PDB entry 9F61 | electron microscopy, 2.55 A resolution | chains 3A and 3I of the 12 polymer chains in the assembly

Chain 3A:
Name: Cytochrome c oxidase subunit 1
From: Chlamydomonas reinhardtii
Notes: EC 7.1.1.9
UniProt: P08681 (COX1_CHLRE); numbering as in UniProt (aligned over 1-505)
Chain sequence (505 residues; row label = number of the first residue in the row):
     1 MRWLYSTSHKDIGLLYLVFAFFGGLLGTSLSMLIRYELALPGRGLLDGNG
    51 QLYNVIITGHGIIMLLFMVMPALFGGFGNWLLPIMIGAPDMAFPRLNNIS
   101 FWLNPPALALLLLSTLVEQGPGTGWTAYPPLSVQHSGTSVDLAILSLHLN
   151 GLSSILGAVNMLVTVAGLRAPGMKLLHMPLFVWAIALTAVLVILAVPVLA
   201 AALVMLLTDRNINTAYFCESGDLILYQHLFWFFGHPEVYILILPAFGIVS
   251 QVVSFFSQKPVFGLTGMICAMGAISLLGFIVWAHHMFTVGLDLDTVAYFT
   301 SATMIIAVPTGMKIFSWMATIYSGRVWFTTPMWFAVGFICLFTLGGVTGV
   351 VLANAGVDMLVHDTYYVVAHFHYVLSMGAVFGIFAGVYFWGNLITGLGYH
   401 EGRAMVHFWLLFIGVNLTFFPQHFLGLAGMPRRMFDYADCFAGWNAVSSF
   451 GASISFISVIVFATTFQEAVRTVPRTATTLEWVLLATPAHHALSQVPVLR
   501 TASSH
Unresolved in the structure: 505
Bound ions: Cu ion: His235, His284, His285; Mg2+: Asp363 (shared with 1 residue of chain 3C); heme a Fe site 1 near His370 (its only coordinating residue here); heme a Fe site 2 near His372 (its only coordinating residue here)
Residues lining bound ligands:
  - heme a (HEA), molecule 1: Leu17, Ala20, Phe21, Gly24, Thr28, Ser31, Ile34, Arg35, Tyr53, Ile57, Thr58, His60, Gly61, Met64, Leu65, Met68, Val69, Ala72, Gly124, Trp125, Tyr365, Val368, Phe371, His372, Leu375, Ser376, Val380, Ile383, Phe384, Val387, Leu411, Val415, Thr418, Phe419, Gln422, Arg432, Arg433, Met434, Ala452, Val459, Phe462
  - heme a (HEA), molecule 2: Trp125, Trp231, Val238, Tyr239, Ile242, His284, His285, Thr303, Ile306, Ala307, Thr310, Gly311, Ile314, Phe342, Thr343, Gly346, Val347, Gly349, Val350, Leu352, Ala353, Asp358, His362, Val367, His370, Phe371, Val374, Leu375, Arg432
  - phosphatidylcholine (PC7; (7S)-4-hydroxy-N,N,N-trimethyl-9-oxo-7-[(palmitoyloxy)methyl]-3,5,8-trioxa-4-phosphahexacosan-1-aminium 4-oxide): His228, Trp282, Leu291, Asp292, Thr295, Phe299
  - phosphatidylglycerol (PGT; (1S)-2-{[{[(2R)-2,3-dihydroxypropyl]oxy}(hydroxy)phosphoryl]oxy}-1-[(palmitoyloxy)methyl]ethyl stearate): Ala92, Phe93, Pro94, Arg95, Leu96, Ile99, Leu152, Leu156
  - phosphatidylethanolamine (PTY), molecule 1: Leu145, His148, Val204, Leu207, Ile212
  - phosphatidylethanolamine (PTY), molecule 2: Leu344, Val347, Thr348, Phe420, His423, Phe424, Leu427

Chain 3I:
Name: Cox7c
From: Chlamydomonas reinhardtii
UniProt: A8IU42 (A8IU42_CHLRE); residues 1-101 here = UniProt positions 1-101
Chain sequence (101 residues; row label = number of the first residue in the row):
     1 MSSALRRLSQQAPRLTRGLKTGNVTKGGAEKYSHEEVVYGDGHHGLRKGY
    51 TYDFEHGPHYLQPEKIPNFWSKFYAGTGALYAVGLGVPLFAVWWQQSKLK
   101 A
Unresolved in the structure: 1-29
Residues lining bound ligands: 1,2-diacyl-glycerol-3-sn-phosphate (3PH): Ser71, Tyr74, Ala75, Gly78, Ala79, Tyr81

Interface between chain 3A and chain 3I:
Pairs across the interface - 71 pairs, chain 3A then chain 3I:
  Arg2(3A) with Tyr50(3I); Tyr52(3I), hydrogen bond; Phe54(3I); Tyr60(3I), hydrogen bond (side chain-backbone); Leu61(3I)
  Lys10(3A) with Tyr60(3I)
  Asp11(3A) with Tyr60(3I)
  Leu14(3A) with Leu61(3I), hydrophobic
  Phe21(3A) with Leu80(3I), hydrophobic; Tyr81(3I)
  Phe22(3A) with Leu80(3I), hydrophobic; Val83(3I), hydrophobic; Gly84(3I)
  Leu25(3A) with Leu80(3I); Tyr81(3I), hydrophobic; Gly84(3I); Leu85(3I)
  Leu26(3A) with Gly84(3I), hydrogen bond (backbone-backbone); Val87(3I), hydrophobic; Pro88(3I)
  Ser29(3A) with Gly84(3I); Leu85(3I), hydrogen bond (side chain-backbone); Pro88(3I)
  Leu30(3A) with Pro88(3I), hydrophobic
  Leu33(3A) with Leu89(3I), hydrophobic; Val92(3I), hydrophobic
  Leu45(3A) with Gln96(3I)
  Leu46(3A) with Gln96(3I), hydrogen bond (backbone-side chain)
  Asn49(3A) with Leu99(3I)
  Leu52(3A) with Val92(3I), hydrophobic; Gln95(3I); Gln96(3I)
  Ile56(3A) with Val92(3I), hydrophobic
  Trp80(3A) with Tyr60(3I), hydrogen bond
  Thr115(3A) with Ala91(3I); Gln95(3I), hydrogen bond (backbone-side chain)
  Leu116(3A) with Ala91(3I), hydrophobic; Trp94(3I), hydrogen bond (backbone-side chain)
  Glu118(3A) with Gln95(3I), hydrogen bond (backbone-side chain); Lys98(3I), hydrogen bond (backbone-side chain)
  Gln119(3A) with Gln95(3I)
  Gly120(3A) with Gln95(3I)
  Ile394(3A) with Tyr60(3I), hydrogen bond (backbone-side chain); Leu61(3I)
  Thr395(3A) with Leu61(3I); Pro63(3I)
  Gly396(3A) with Pro63(3I)
  Leu397(3A) with Phe69(3I), hydrophobic
  Val459(3A) with Tyr81(3I), hydrogen bond (backbone-side chain)
  Ile460(3A) with Tyr81(3I), hydrophobic
  Ala463(3A) with Tyr81(3I)
  Gln467(3A) with Trp70(3I)
  Glu468(3A) with Trp70(3I)
  Arg471(3A) with His59(3I); Gln62(3I); Glu64(3I), salt bridge
  Leu485(3A) with His59(3I)
  Ala486(3A) with His59(3I)
  Thr487(3A) with Pro58(3I); His59(3I), hydrogen bond (backbone-side chain); Tyr60(3I); Leu61(3I), hydrogen bond (side chain-backbone)
  Pro488(3A) with Pro58(3I); His59(3I); Tyr60(3I), hydrogen bond (backbone-backbone)
  Ala489(3A) with Gly57(3I); Pro58(3I), hydrogen bond (backbone-backbone); Tyr60(3I)
  His490(3A) with Phe54(3I); Glu55(3I); Tyr60(3I)
Interface residues without a listed pair, chain 3A (45 interface residues in all): Trp3, Asp47, Leu112, Val117, Phe456, Phe462, Phe466
Interface residues without a listed pair, chain 3I (33 interface residues in all): Phe73, Tyr74, Thr77, Phe90

In short:
Chain 3A and chain 3I form an interface of 45 and 33 residues respectively, with 16 hydrogen bonds and 1 salt
bridge. Polar pairs include Arg471(3A)-Glu64(3I), Arg2(3A)-Tyr52(3I) and Arg2(3A)-Tyr60(3I). Ligands of chain
3A: heme a, phosphatidylcholine, phosphatidylglycerol and phosphatidylethanolamine. Chain 3I binds
1,2-diacyl-glycerol-3-sn-phosphate.
Chain 3A is Cytochrome c oxidase subunit 1 and chain 3I is Cox7c, both from Chlamydomonas reinhardtii; the
structure, Structure of the Chlamydomonas reinhardtii respiratory complex IV from respiratory supercomplex,
was determined by electron microscopy together with 9F5X, 9F5Y, 9F5Z, 9F60 and 9F62 from the same study.
